7VAR - chains A and D of the 12 polymer chains in the assembly; structure by electron microscopy, 2.90 A resolution.

== Chain A ==
Name: V-type ATP synthase alpha chain
Organism: Thermus thermophilus HB8
Notes: EC 7.1.2.2
UniProt: Q56403 (VATA_THET8); numbering as in UniProt (aligned over 1-578)
Chain sequence (578 residues; each row starts with the number of its first residue):
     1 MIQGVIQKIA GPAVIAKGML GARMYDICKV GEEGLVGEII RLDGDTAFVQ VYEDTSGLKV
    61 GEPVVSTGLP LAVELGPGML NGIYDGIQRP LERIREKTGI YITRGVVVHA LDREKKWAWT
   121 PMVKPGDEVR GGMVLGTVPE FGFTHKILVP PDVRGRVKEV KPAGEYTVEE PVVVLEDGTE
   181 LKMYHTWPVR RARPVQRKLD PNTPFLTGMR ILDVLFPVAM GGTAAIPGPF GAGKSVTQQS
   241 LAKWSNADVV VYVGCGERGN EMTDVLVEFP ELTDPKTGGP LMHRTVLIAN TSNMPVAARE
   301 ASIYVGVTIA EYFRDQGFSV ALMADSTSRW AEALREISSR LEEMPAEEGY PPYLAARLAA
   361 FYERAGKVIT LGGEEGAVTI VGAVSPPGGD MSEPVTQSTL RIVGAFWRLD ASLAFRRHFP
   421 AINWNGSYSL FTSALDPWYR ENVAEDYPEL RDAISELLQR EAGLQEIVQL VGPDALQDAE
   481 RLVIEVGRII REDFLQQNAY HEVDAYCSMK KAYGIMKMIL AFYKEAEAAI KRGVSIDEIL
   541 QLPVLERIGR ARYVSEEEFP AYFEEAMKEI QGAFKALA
Differences from the reference sequence: conflict Ala232 (Ser in Q56403), Ser235 (Thr in Q56403)
Small-molecule neighbours: ADP (adenosine-5'-diphosphate): Pro229, Phe230, Gly231, Ala232, Gly233, Lys234, Ser235, Val236, Arg258, Glu261, Phe419, Pro420, Gln497, Asn498, Ala499, Tyr500

== Chain D ==
Name: V-type ATP synthase beta chain
Organism: Thermus thermophilus HB8
UniProt: Q56404 (VATB_THET8); residues 1-478 here = UniProt positions 1-478
Chain sequence (478 residues; each row starts with the number of its first residue):
     1 MDLLKKEYTG ITYISGPLLF VENAKDLAYG AIVDIKDGTG RVRGGQVIEV SEEYAVIQVF
    61 EETTGLDLAT TSVSLVEDVA RLGVSKEMLG RRFNGIGKPI DGLPPITPEK RLPITGLPLN
   121 PVARRKPEQF IQTGISTIDV MNTLVRGQKL PIFSGSGLPA NEIAAQIARQ ATVRPDLSGE
   181 GEKEEPFAVV FAAMGITQRE LSYFIQEFER TGALSRSVLF LNKADDPTIE RILTPRMALT
   241 VAEYLAFEHD YHVLVILTDM TNYCEALREI GAAREEIPGR RGYPGYMYTD LATIYERAGV
   301 VEGKKGSVTQ IPILSMPDDD RTHPIPDLTG YITEGQIQLS RELHRKGIYP PIDPLPSLSR
   361 LMNNGVGKGK TREDHKQVSD QLYSAYANGV DIRKLVAIIG EDALTENDRR YLQFADAFER
   421 FFINQGQQNR SIEESLQIAW ALLSMLPQGE LKRISKDHIG KYYGQKLEEI WGAPQALD
Not modelled in the structure: 1-4, 475-478

== Chain A / chain D interface ==
Residue-residue contacts (54; chain A residue first):
  Ala22(A) with Asp67(D)
  Arg23(A) with Gly65(D); Leu66(D); Asp67(D)
  Met24(A) with Thr63(D); Gly65(D), hydrogen bond (backbone-backbone); Leu66(D), hydrogen bond (backbone-backbone)
  Tyr25(A) with Thr63(D); Thr64(D)
  Arg41(A) with Tyr13(D), hydrogen bond; Ile14(D); Ser15(D), hydrogen bond
  Leu42(A) with Tyr13(D); Ile14(D), hydrogen bond (backbone-backbone); Leu66(D); Asp67(D)
  Asp43(A) with Thr12(D); Tyr13(D)
  Gly44(A) with Thr12(D), hydrogen bond (backbone-backbone); Leu68(D)
  Asp200(A) with Ser202(D)
  Met344(A) with Glu275(D); Ile277(D), hydrophobic
  Ala346(A) with Ala272(D), hydrophobic
  Glu347(A) with Gly282(D)
  Pro352(A) with Glu269(D); Ala272(D), hydrophobic
  Ala359(A) with Ala224(D)
  Glu363(A) with Thr197(D); Gln198(D)
  Gln397(A) with Pro317(D); Asp318(D), hydrogen bond
  Arg401(A) with Asn262(D), hydrogen bond; Glu265(D)
  Ile402(A) with Thr197(D)
  Gly404(A) with Arg199(D)
  Trp424(A) with Arg345(D), hydrogen bond (backbone-side chain)
  Asn425(A) with Arg345(D), hydrogen bond (backbone-side chain)
  Ser427(A) with Arg345(D)
  Tyr428(A) with Ser156(D); Gly157(D)
  Leu430(A) with Arg199(D)
  Phe431(A) with Arg199(D)
  Ser455(A) with Arg345(D)
  Gln459(A) with Glu342(D), hydrogen bond; Arg345(D)
  Ile467(A) with Lys394(D); Ile398(D), hydrophobic
  Ala475(A) with Ile398(D)
  Gln477(A) with Ala397(D), hydrogen bond (backbone-backbone); Ile398(D), hydrogen bond (side chain-backbone); Ile399(D); Gly400(D)
  Glu480(A) with Ala397(D)
Other interface residues (no listed pair), chain A (41 interface residues in all): Leu20, Gly21, Lys198, Ser392, Leu400, Gly426, Glu456, Leu464, Val471, Leu476
Other interface residues (no listed pair), chain D (43 interface residues in all): Thr39, Ala69, Asp225, Thr261, Arg268, Ala273, Glu276, Arg281, Lys346, Val396

== In short ==
41 residues of chain A and 43 residues of chain D are in contact, with 13 hydrogen bonds. Among the polar
pairs are Arg41(A)-Tyr13(D), Arg41(A)-Ser15(D) and Gln397(A)-Asp318(D). Bound to chain A: ADP.
Here chain A is V-type ATP synthase alpha chain and chain D is V-type ATP synthase beta chain, both from
Thermus thermophilus HB8. Entry 7VAR (V1EG domain of V/A-ATPase from Thermus thermophilus at low ATP
concentration, state1-1) was determined by electron microscopy (same publication as 7VAI, 7VAJ, 7VAK, 7VAL,
7VAM, 7VAN and 11 further entries).
